8WHY - chains M and A of the 28 polymer chains in the assembly; structure by electron microscopy, 2.70 A resolution.

Chain M:
Protein: 50S ribosomal protein L13
Organism: Mycolicibacterium smegmatis MC2 155
UniProt: A0QSP8 (RL13_MYCS2); numbering as in UniProt (aligned over 1-147)
Amino-acid sequence (147 residues; numbered 1 to 147; the number before each row is that of its first residue):
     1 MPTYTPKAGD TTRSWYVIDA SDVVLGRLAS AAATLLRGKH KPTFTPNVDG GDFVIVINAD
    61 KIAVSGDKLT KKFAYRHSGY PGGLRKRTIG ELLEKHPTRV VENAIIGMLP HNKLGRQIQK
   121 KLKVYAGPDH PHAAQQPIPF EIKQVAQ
Not modelled in the structure: 1

Chain A:
Molecule: 23S rRNA
Organism: Mycolicibacterium smegmatis MC2 155
Sequence (3119 nucleotides; row label = number of the first residue in the row):
     2 AAGUGUUUAA GGGCGCAUGG UGGAUGCCUU GGCACUGGGA GCCGAUGAAG GACGUAGGAG
    62 GCUGCGAUAA GCCUCGGGGA GCUGUCAACC GAGCGUUGAU CCGAGGAUGU CCGAAUGGGG
   122 AAACCCGGCA CGAGUGAUGU CGUGUCACCA GGCGCUGAAU AUAUAGGCGU CUGGGGGGAA
   182 CGCGGGGAAG UGAAACAUCU CAGUACCCGU AGGAAGAGAA AACAAAAUGU GAUUCCGUGA
   242 GUAGUGGCGA GCGAAAGCGG AGGAUGGCUA AACCGUAUGC AUGUGAUACC GGGUAGGGGU
   302 UGUGUGUGCG GGGUUGUGGG ACCUAUCUUU CCGGCUCUAC CUGGCUGGAG GGCAGUGAGA
   362 AAAUGUUGUG GUUAGCGGAA AUGGCUUGGG AUGGCCUGCC GUAGACGGUG AGAGCCCGGU
   422 ACGUGAAAAC CCGACGUCUG UCUUGAUGGU GUUCCCGAGU AGCAGCGGGC CCGUGGAAUC
   482 UGCUGUGAAU CUGCCGGGAC CACCCGGUAA GCCUGAAUAC UUCCCAGUGA CCGAUAGCGG
   542 AUUAGUACCG UGAGGGAAUG GUGAAAAGUA CCCCGGGAGG GGAGUGAAAG AGUACCUGAA
   602 ACCGUGCGCU UACAAUCCGU CAGAGCCCUC GACGUGUCGU GGGGUGAUGG CGUGCCUUUU
   662 GAAGAAUGAG CCUGCGAGUC AGGGACAUGU CGCGAGGUUA ACCCGGGUGG GGUAGCCGCA
   722 GCGAAAGCGA GUCUGAAUAG GGCGUAUCCA CACAAGAGUG UGUGGUGUAG UGGUGUGUUC
   782 UGGACCCGAA GCGGAGUGAU CUACCCAUGG CCAGGGUGAA GCGCGGGUAA GACCGCGUGG
   842 AGGCCCGAAC CCACUUAGGU UGAAGACUGA GGGGAUGAGC UGUGGGUAGG GGUGAAAGGC
   902 CAAUCAAACU CCGUGAUAGC UGGUUCUCCC CGAAAUGCAU UUAGGUGCAG CGUCGCAUGU
   962 UUCUUGCCGG AGGUAGAGCU ACUGGAUGGC CGAUGGGCCC CACAGGGUUA CUGACGUCAG
  1022 CCAAACUCCG AAUGCCGGUA AGUCCAAGAG UGCGGCAGUG AGACGGCGGG GGAUAAGCUC
  1082 CGUGCGUCGA GAGGGAAACA GCCCAGAUCG CCGGCUAAGG CCCCUAAGCG UGUGCUAAGU
  1142 GGAAAAGGAU GUGCAGUCGC GAAGACAACC AGGAGGUUGG CUUAGAAGCA GCCACCCUUG
  1202 AAAGAGUGCG UAAUAGCUCA CUGGUCAAGU GAUUGUGCGC CGAUAAUGUA GCGGGGCUCA
  1262 AGCACACCGC CGAAGCCGCG GCAGCCAACG UGUUGGCUGG GUAGGGGAGC GUCCUGCAUC
  1322 CGGUGAAGCC GCCGAGUGAU CGAGUGGUGG AGGGUGUGGG AGUGAGAAUG CAGGCAUGAG
  1382 UAGCGAUUAG GCAAGUGAGA ACCUUGCCCG CCGAAAGACC AAGGGUUCCU GGGCCAGGCC
  1442 AGUCCGCCCA GGGUGAGUCG GGACCUAAGG CGAGGCCGAC AGGCGUAGUC GAUGGACAAC
  1502 GGGUUGAUAU UCCCGUACCC GUGUAUGUGC GUCCAUGAUG AAUCAGCGGU ACUAACCAUC
  1562 CAAAACCACC GUGACCGCAC CUUUCGGGGU GUGGCGUUGG UGGGGCUGCA UGGGACCUUC
  1622 GUUGGUAGUA GUCAAGCGAU GGGGUGACGC AGGAAGGUAG CCGUACCGGU CAGUGGUAAU
  1682 ACCGGGGUAA GCCUGUAGGG AGUCAGAUAG GUAAAUCCGU CUGGCAUAUA UCCUGAGAGG
  1742 UGAUGCAUAG CCGAGUGAGG CGAAUUCGGU GAUCCUAUGC UGCCGAGAAA AGCCUCUAGC
  1802 GAGGACAUAC ACGGCCCGUA CCCCAAACCA ACACAGGUGG UCAGGUAGAG AAUACUAAGG
  1862 CGUACGAGUG AACUAUGGUU AAGGAACUCG GCAAAAUGCC CCCGUAACUU CGGGAGAAGG
  1922 GGGACCCACA UGGCGUGUAA GCCUUUACGG CCCAAGCGUG AGUGGGUGGC ACAAACCAGU
  1982 GAGAAGCGAC UGUUUACUAA AAACACAGGU CCGUGCGAAG UCGCAAGACG AUGUAUACGG
  2042 ACUGACGCCU GCCCGGUGCU GGAAGGUUAA GAGGACCCGU UAACUCCCUU UGGGGGUGAA
  2102 GCGGAGAAUU UAAGCCCCAG UAAACGGCGG UGGUAACUAU AACCAUCCUA AGGUAGCGAA
  2162 AUUCCUUGUC GGGUAAGUUC CGACCUGCAC GAAUGGCGUA ACGACUUCUC AACUGUCUCA
  2222 ACCAUAGACU CGGCGAAAUU GCACUACGAG UAAAGAUGCU CGUUACGCGC GGCAGGACGA
  2282 AAAGACCCCG GGACCUUCAC UACAACUUGG UAUUGGUGCU CGAUACGGUU UGUGUAGGAU
  2342 AGGUGGGAGA CUGUGAAGCU CACACGCCAG UGUGGGUGGA GUCGUUGUUG AAAUACCACU
  2402 CUGAUCGUAU UGGGCCUCUA ACCUCGGACC GUAUAUCCGG UUCAGGGACA GUGCCUGGUG
  2462 GGUAGUUUAA CUGGGGCGGU UGCCUCCUAA AAUGUAACGG AGGCGCCCAA AGGUUCCCUC
  2522 AACCUGGACG GCAAUCAGGU GUUGAGUGUA AGUGCACAAG GGAGCUUGAC UGCGAGACGG
  2582 ACAUGUCGAG CAGGGACGAA AGUCGGGACU AGUGAUCCGG CACCUCUGAG UGGAAGGGGU
  2642 GUCGCUCAAC GGAUAAAAGG UACCCCGGGG AUAACAGGCU GAUCUUCCCC AAGAGUCCAU
  2702 AUCGACGGGA UGGUUUGGCA CCUCGAUGUC GGCUCGUCGC AUCCUGGGGC UGGAGCAGGU
  2762 CCCAAGGGUU GGGCUGUUCG CCCAUUAAAG CGGCACGCGA GCUGGGUUUA GAACGUCGUG
  2822 AGACAGUUCG GUCUCUAUCC GCCGCGCGCG UCAGAAGCUU GAGGAAACCU GUCCCUAGUA
  2882 CGAGAGGACC GGGACGGACG AACCUCUGGU AUACCAGUUG UCCCACCAGG GGCACGGCUG
  2942 GAUAGCCACG UUCGGACAGG AUAACCGCUG AAAGCAUCUA AGCGGGAAAC CUCUUCCAAG
  3002 ACCAGGCUUC UCACCCUCUA GGAGGGAUAA GGCCCCCCGC AGACCACGGG AUUGAUAGAC
  3062 CAGACCUGGA AGCCUAGUAA UAGGUGCAGG GAACUGGCAC UAACCGGCCG AAAACUUAC
Not modelled in the structure: 1171-1222, 1563-1607, 2697-2701

Interface between chain M and chain A:
Residue-residue contacts - 108 pairs, chain M then chain A:
  Pro2(M) with C1113(A), base contact
  Thr3(M) with C1113(A), hydrogen bond to the base
  Thr5(M) with G624(A), phosphate contact
  Pro6(M) with A625(A), sugar contact
  Lys7(M) with A625(A), salt bridge to the phosphate; G626(A), phosphate contact
  Ala8(M) with A625(A), phosphate contact; G626(A), phosphate contact
  Trp15(M) with G4(A), sugar contact
  Asp22(M) with C1260(A), hydrogen bond to the base
  Val24(M) with C1258(A), phosphate contact; U1259(A), phosphate contact; C1260(A), base contact
  Leu25(M) with G1257(A), sugar contact; C1258(A), phosphate contact
  Gly26(M) with G1257(A), hydrogen bond to the phosphate; C1258(A), hydrogen bond to the phosphate; A1262(A), hydrogen bond to the base
  Arg27(M) with C1130(A), hydrogen bond to the base; C1260(A), hydrogen bond to the sugar; A1262(A), base contact
  Ser30(M) with C1123(A), hydrogen bond to the base; C1124(A), sugar contact; G1256(A), base contact; A1262(A), base contact
  Ala33(M) with C1124(A), sugar contact
  Thr34(M) with C1124(A), sugar contact
  Arg37(M) with U1126(A), salt bridge to the phosphate
  Lys39(M) with C1125(A), salt bridge to the phosphate; A1127(A), salt bridge to the phosphate
  Pro46(M) with G650(A), sugar contact
  Asn47(M) with A623(A), base contact; G624(A), sugar contact; A648(A), base contact; U649(A), hydrogen bond to the sugar; G650(A), sugar contact
  Phe53(M) with U5(A), phosphate contact
  Ser65(M) with G1140(A), base contact; U1259(A), hydrogen bond to the phosphate; C1260(A), phosphate contact
  Gly66(M) with U1259(A), base contact
  Asp67(M) with G1140(A), phosphate contact
  Lys68(M) with G1140(A), hydrogen bond to the base; C1258(A), salt bridge to the phosphate; U1259(A), salt bridge to the phosphate
  Lys71(M) with G1140(A), salt bridge to the phosphate
  Lys72(M) with G1257(A), salt bridge to the phosphate
  Tyr75(M) with U1250(A), sugar contact
  Arg76(M) with G2864(A), phosphate contact; G2865(A), salt bridge to the phosphate
  His77(M) with G1249(A), stacking on the base
  Ser78(M) with G2865(A), hydrogen bond to the phosphate; A2866(A), hydrogen bond to the phosphate
  Tyr80(M) with G2865(A), sugar contact; A2866(A), sugar contact
  Pro81(M) with U2738(A), phosphate contact; C2739(A), phosphate contact
  Gly82(M) with G1249(A), hydrogen bond to the phosphate; C2739(A), phosphate contact
  Gly83(M) with A2866(A), phosphate contact
  Leu84(M) with G1249(A), sugar contact; U1250(A), base contact
  Arg85(M) with G2865(A), salt bridge to the phosphate; A2866(A), salt bridge to the phosphate
  Arg87(M) with G2864(A), salt bridge to the phosphate
  His96(M) with A2863(A), phosphate contact; G2864(A), salt bridge to the phosphate
  Arg99(M) with A2863(A), hydrogen bond to the sugar; G2864(A), salt bridge to the phosphate
  Glu102(M) with C3004(A), hydrogen bond to the base
  Ala104(M) with G1256(A), hydrogen bond to the sugar; G1257(A), phosphate contact
  Gly107(M) with G1255(A), hydrogen bond to the base; G1256(A), sugar contact
  Met108(M) with C1124(A), hydrogen bond to the sugar; C1125(A), sugar contact; G1256(A), hydrogen bond to the base; G1257(A), sugar contact
  Pro110(M) with C1125(A), phosphate contact; U1126(A), phosphate contact
  His111(M) with G2263(A), salt bridge to the phosphate; U2264(A), salt bridge to the phosphate
  Asn112(M) with G650(A), phosphate contact; G651(A), hydrogen bond to the phosphate
  Lys113(M) with A615(A), phosphate contact; A616(A), salt bridge to the phosphate; U649(A), salt bridge to the phosphate; G650(A), salt bridge to the phosphate
  Leu114(M) with U649(A), phosphate contact; G650(A), hydrogen bond to the phosphate
  Arg116(M) with A615(A), salt bridge to the phosphate; A616(A), salt bridge to the phosphate
  Lys120(M) with C3003(A), phosphate contact; C3004(A), salt bridge to the phosphate
  Pro131(M) with A3(A), sugar contact
  His132(M) with A3(A), hydrogen bond to the sugar; G4(A), phosphate contact
  Ala134(M) with A2(A), base contact; U3118(A), hydrogen bond to the sugar
  Gln135(M) with A3(A), hydrogen bond to the sugar; G4(A), hydrogen bond to the sugar
  Gln136(M) with U3118(A), hydrogen bond to the sugar
  Ile142(M) with C1130(A), hydrogen bond to the base
  Lys143(M) with C1130(A), base contact
  Gln144(M) with C1130(A), sugar contact; G1131(A), hydrogen bond to the phosphate
  Gln147(M) with G1129(A), hydrogen bond to the base; G1131(A), sugar contact
Other interface residues (no listed pair), chain M (64 interface residues in all): Ala63, Asn103, Leu109, Gln117, Val145
Other interface residues (no listed pair), chain A (48 interface residues in all): C614, A1251, A2266, A3119

In short:
64 residues of chain M face 48 of chain A across their interface, with 30 hydrogen bonds, 22 salt bridges and
1 aromatic stacking contact. Among the polar pairs are Thr3(M)-C1113(A), Asp22(M)-C1260(A) and
Gly26(M)-A1262(A).
Chain M is 50S ribosomal protein L13 and chain A is 23S rRNA, both from Mycolicibacterium smegmatis MC2 155;
the structure, Cryo- EM structure of Mycobacterium smegmatis 50S ribosomal subunit (body 1) of 70S ribosome
and RafH, was determined by electron microscopy, deposited together with 8WHX, 8WI7, 8WI8, 8WI9, 8WIB, 8WIC,
8WID and 8WIF.
